PDB entry 8P8W | electron microscopy, 8.70 A resolution (very low resolution: no residue pairs are listed; an interface is given only as per-side residue counts) | chains 3 and l of the 58 polymer chains in the assembly

# Chain 3
Molecule: 23S ribosomal RNA
From: Mycoplasmoides pneumoniae M129
Sequence (2907 nucleotides; numbered 1 to 2907; the number before each row is that of its first residue):
     1 UACAAUAAGU UACUAAGGGC UUAUGGUGGA UGCCUUGGCA CUAAUAGGCG AUGAAGGACG
    61 UGUUAACCUG CGAUAAGCUU CGGGUAGGUG GUAAGAACCU CAGAUCCGGA GAUUUCCGAA
   121 UGGAGCAAUC CGGUAGUUGG AAACAGCUAU CAUUAAUUGA UGAAUAAAUA GUCAAUUAAA
   181 GCAAUACGUG GUGAAGUGAA ACAUCUCAGU AGCCACAGGA AAAGAAAACG AAUGUGAUUC
   241 CGUGUGUAGU GGCGAGCGAA AGCGGAACAG GCCAAACUUA UCAUUAGAUA GGGGUUGUAG
   301 GGCUUGCAAU GUGGACUUGA AAACGAUAGA AGAAGCUGUU GGAAAGCAGC GCGCAAAAGG
   361 GUGAUAGCCC CGUAUUUGAA AUUGUUUUCA UACCUAGCGA GAUCCCUGAG UAGCUCGGAA
   421 AACGUUAUUU UGAGUGAAUC UGCCCAGACC AUUGGGUAAG CCUAAAUACU AAUUAGUGAC
   481 CGAUAGCGAA ACAGUACCGU GAGGGAAAGG UGAAAAGAAC CCAGAGAUGG GAGUGAAAUA
   541 GAUUCUGAAA CCAUAUGCCU ACAACGUGUC AGAGCACAUU AAUGUGUGAU GGCGUGCGUU
   601 UUGAAGUAUG AGCCGGCGAG UUAUGAUAGC AAGCGUUAGU UAACCAGGAG AUGGGGAGCU
   661 GUAGCGAAAG CGAGUUUUAA AAGAGCGUUU GUUUGUUAUU AUAGACCCGA AACGGGUUGA
   721 GCUAGUCAUG AGCAGGUUGA AGGUUGAGUA ACAUCAACUG GAGGACCGAA CCGACUCUCG
   781 UUGAAACGAU AGCGGAUGAC UUGUGAUUAG GGGUGAAAUU CCAAUCGAAA UCCGUGAUAG
   841 CUGGUUCUCG UCGAAAUAGC UUUAAGGCUA GCGUGAGAUC ACAAAUAAGU GGAGGUAAAG
   901 CUACUGAAUG UAUGAUGGCG CCACCUAGGC GUACUGAAUA CAAUUAAACU CUGAAUGCCA
   961 UUUAUUUUAU UCUCGCAGUC AGACAGUGGG GGAUAAGCUU CAUUGUCAAG AGGGGAAGAG
  1021 CCCAGAUCAU UAAAUAAGGU CCCCAAAAUA UACUAAGUGG AAAAGGAUGU GAAAGUGCUA
  1081 AAACAGCAAG GAUGUUGGCU UAGAAGCAGC CAUCGUUUAA AGAGUGCGUA ACAGCUCACU
  1141 UGUCGAGUGU UUUUGCGCCG AAGAUGUAAC GGGGCUAAGU AUAUUACCGA AUUUAUGGAU
  1201 AAGAUUUAUA UCUUGUGGUA GACGAGCGUU GUAUUGGAGU UGAAGUCAAA GCGUGAGCAU
  1261 UGGUGGAUCC AAUACAAGUG AGAAUGCCGG CAUGAGUAAC GCUUGGGAGU GAGAAUCUCC
  1321 CAAACCGAUU GACUAAGGUU UCCUGGACCA GGGUCGUCCU UCCAGGGUUA GUCUGGACCU
  1381 AAGCUGAGGC UGAAAAGCGU AGGCGAUGGA CAACAGGUUA AUAUUCCUGU ACUUACAGUU
  1441 AGACUGAUGG AGUGACAAAG AAGGUUUUCC ACCCCCAUAA UUGGAUUUGG GGAUAAAUCA
  1501 UAAGGUGGUA CAAUAGGCAA AUCCGUUGUG CAUAACAUUG AGUGAUGAUG UCGAGUGAAU
  1561 GAGUGAUCAA GUAGCGAAGG UGGUAUUAAU CAUGCUUUCA AGAAAAGCUU CUAGGGUUAA
  1621 UCUAGCUGUA ACCAGUACCG AGAACGAACA CACGUAGUCA AGGAGAGGAU CCUAAGGUUA
  1681 GCGAGUGAAC UAUAGCCAAG GAACUCUGCA AAUUAACCCC GUAAGUUAGC GAGAAGGGGU
  1741 GCUUAUGUAA AAGUAAGCCG CAGUGAAGAA CGAGGGGGGA CUGUUUAACU AAAACACAAC
  1801 UCUAUGCCAA ACCGUAAGGU GAUGUAUAUG GGGUGACACC UGCCCAGUGC UGGAAGGUUA
  1861 AAGAAGGAGG UUAGCGCAAG CGAAGCUUUU AACUGAAGCC CCAGUGAACG GCGGCCGUAA
  1921 CUAUAACGGU CCUAAGGUAG CGAAAUUCCU AGUCGGGUAA AUUCCGUCCC GCUUGAAUGG
  1981 UGUAACCAUC UCUUGACUGU CUCGGCUAUA GACUCGGUGA AAUCCAGGUA CGGGUGAAGA
  2041 CACCCGUUAG GCGCAACGGG ACGGAAAGAC CCCGUGAAGC UUUACUGUAG CUUAAUAUUG
  2101 AUCAGGACAU UAUCAUGUAG AGAAUAGGUA GGAGCAAUCG AUGCAAGUUC GCUAGGACUU
  2161 GUUGAUGCGA AAGGUGGAAU ACUACCCUUG GUUGUGUGCU GUUCUAAUUG GUAACUGUUA
  2221 UCCAGUUUCA AGACAGUGUU AGGUGGGCAG UUUGACUGGG GCGGUCGCCU CCUAAAAGGU
  2281 AACGGAGGCG UACAAAGGUA CCUUCAGUAC GGUUGGAAAU CGUAUGUAGA GUGUAAUGGU
  2341 GUAAGGGUGC UUGACUGUGA GACAUACAGG UCGAACAGGU GAGAAAUCAG GUCAUAGUGA
  2401 UCCGGUGGUC CAGUAUGGAA UGGCCAUCGC UCAACGGAUA AAAGCUACUC CGGGGAUAAC
  2461 AGGCUGAUAC UGCCCAAGAG UUCAUAUCGA CGGCAGUGUU UGGCACCUCG AUGUCGACUC
  2521 AUCUCAUCCU CGAGCUGAAG CAGGUUCGAA GGGUUCGGCU GUUCGCCGAU UAAAGAGAUA
  2581 CGUGAGUUGG GUUCAAACCG UCGUGAGACA GGUUGGUCCC UAUCUAUUGU GCCCGUAGGA
  2641 AGAUUGAAGA GUGUUGCUUC UAGUACGAGA GGACCGAAGC GAGGACACCU CUUAUGCUCC
  2701 AGUUGUAGCG CCAGCUGCAC CGCUGGGUAG UAACGUGUCU AUUAGAUAAA CGCUGAAAGC
  2761 AUCUAAGUGU GAAACUAUCU CAAAGAUUAA UCUUCCCAUU UCGCAAGAAA GUAAGAGCCG
  2821 UCAAAGACGA UGACGUUGAU AGGUUACAGG UGUAAGCAUA GUGAUAUGUU GAGCUGAGUA
  2881 AUACUAAUUG CUCGAGGACU UAUUGGA
Disordered / not traced: 1-7, 2901-2907
Modified / non-standard residues: 1MG (1N-methylguanosine-5'-monophosphate) at position 783; OMG (o2'-methylguanosine-5'-monophosphate) at position 2259; 2MA (2-methyladenosine-5'-monophosphate) at position 2511
Metal / ion sites: Mg2+ site 1: A16, G17; Mg2+ site 2 near G196 (its only coordinating residue here); Mg2+ site 3 near U197 (its only coordinating residue here); Mg2+ site 4: A201, C202; Mg2+ site 5 near A222 (its only coordinating residue here); Mg2+ site 6 near A331 (its only coordinating residue here); Mg2+ site 7 near A333 (its only coordinating residue here); Mg2+ site 8 near A366 (its only coordinating residue here); Mg2+ site 9: U428, C445; Mg2+ site 10 near G442 (its only coordinating residue here); Mg2+ site 11: G447, A2415; Mg2+ site 12 near A458 (its only coordinating residue here); 133 more Mg2+ sites not listed; 1 more K+ sites not listed
Ligand contacts: chloramphenicol (CLM): G2068, A2069, A2459, C2460, 2MA_2511, U2512, G2513, U2514, U2593

# Chain l
Name: 50S ribosomal protein L16
From: Mycoplasmoides pneumoniae M129
UniProtKB: P41204 (RL16_MYCPN); residues 1-139 here = UniProt positions 1-139
Chain sequence (139 residues; row label = number of the first residue in the row):
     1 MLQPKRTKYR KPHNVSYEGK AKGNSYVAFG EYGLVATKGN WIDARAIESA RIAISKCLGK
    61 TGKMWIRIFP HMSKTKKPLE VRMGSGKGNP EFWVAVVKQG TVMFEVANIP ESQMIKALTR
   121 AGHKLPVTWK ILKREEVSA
Disordered / not traced: 137-139

# Interface between chain 3 and chain l
At this resolution (9 A) residue pairs are not listed: 46 residues of chain 3 and 54 of chain l lie at the interface.

# In short
The interface between chain 3 and chain l involves 46 residues on one side and 54 on the other. Bound to chain
3: chloramphenicol. A16(3) and G17(3) coordinate Mg2+ site 1. A201(3) and C202(3) coordinate Mg2+ site 4.
Chain 3 is 23S ribosomal RNA and chain l is 50S ribosomal protein L16, both from Mycoplasmoides pneumoniae
M129; the structure, Mycoplasma pneumoniae di-ribosome in chloramphenicol-treated cells (following 70S), was
determined by electron microscopy together with 8P6P, 8P7X, 8P7Y, 8P8B and 8P8V from the same study.
